PDB entry 8S9O | X-ray diffraction, 1.94 A resolution | chains A and B

== Chain A (and B) ==
Name: DNA cytosine-N4 methyltransferase
From: Adineta vaga
Notes: fragment: Methyltransferase domain; chain B of this document is another copy of the same molecule, construct and numbering; everything in this record applies to it too
Chain sequence (273 residues; each row starts with the number of its first residue):
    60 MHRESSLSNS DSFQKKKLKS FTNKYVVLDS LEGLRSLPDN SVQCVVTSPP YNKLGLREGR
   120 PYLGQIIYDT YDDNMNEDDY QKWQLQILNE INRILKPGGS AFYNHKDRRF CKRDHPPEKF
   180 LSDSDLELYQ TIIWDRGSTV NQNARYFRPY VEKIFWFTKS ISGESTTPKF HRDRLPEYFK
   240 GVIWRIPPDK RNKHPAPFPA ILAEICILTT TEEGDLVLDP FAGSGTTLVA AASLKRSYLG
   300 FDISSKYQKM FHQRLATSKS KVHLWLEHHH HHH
Not modelled in the structure: 60-66, 114-134, 167-173, 325-332 (chain B: 60-72, 113-133, 166-174, 326-332)
Small-molecule neighbours: sinefungin (SFG): Leu87, Asp88, Ser89, Ser107, Pro108, Pro109, Asn111, Lys112, Leu113, Trp142, Lys165, His253, Ala255, Pro256, Phe257, Pro279, Phe280, Ala281, Gly282, Ser283, Gly284, Thr285, Phe300, Asp301, Ile302, Ser303, Tyr306
From the paper describing this entry:
  - self-association interface (contacts with another copy of this molecule): Phe206
  - conformationally variable residues (order/disorder transition): Asn111 to Glu136, Asp166 to His174

== Interface between chain A and chain B ==
Residue-residue contacts (71):
  Pro175(A) - Ser181(B)
  Glu177(A) - Glu177(B)
  Tyr188(A) - Arg204(B)  hydrogen bond (side chain-backbone)
  Tyr188(A) - Tyr205(B)
  Gln189(A) - Tyr205(B)
  Gln189(A) - Phe206(B)  hydrogen bond (side chain-backbone)
  Ile191(A) - Phe206(B)  hydrophobic
  Ile192(A) - Ile192(B)  hydrophobic
  Asp194(A) - Ile242(B)
  Asp194(A) - Arg244(B)  salt bridge
  Gln201(A) - Arg231(B)  hydrogen bond (backbone-side chain)
  Asn202(A) - Arg231(B)  hydrogen bond (backbone-side chain)
  Ala203(A) - Phe229(B)
  Ala203(A) - Arg231(B)
  Arg204(A) - Tyr188(B)  hydrogen bond (backbone-side chain)
  Arg204(A) - Thr226(B)
  Arg204(A) - Phe229(B)
  Tyr205(A) - Tyr188(B)
  Tyr205(A) - Gln189(B)
  Tyr205(A) - Phe229(B)
  Tyr205(A) - Arg231(B)  hydrogen bond (backbone-side chain)
  Phe206(A) - Gln189(B)  hydrogen bond (backbone-side chain)
  Phe206(A) - Ile191(B)  hydrophobic
  Phe206(A) - Trp215(B)  hydrophobic
  Phe206(A) - Phe229(B)  hydrophobic
  Phe206(A) - Leu234(B)  hydrophobic
  Phe206(A) - Phe238(B)
  Phe206(A) - Lys239(B)
  Phe206(A) - Gly240(B)
  Phe206(A) - Val241(B)
  Phe206(A) - Trp243(B)  hydrophobic
  Arg207(A) - Arg231(B)
  Arg207(A) - Glu236(B)  salt bridge
  Arg207(A) - Lys239(B)  hydrogen bond (backbone-backbone)
  Arg207(A) - Gly240(B)
  Arg207(A) - Val241(B)  hydrogen bond (backbone-backbone)
  Tyr209(A) - Gly240(B)
  Tyr209(A) - Val241(B)
  Tyr209(A) - Ile242(B)  hydrogen bond (side chain-backbone)
  Val210(A) - Val241(B)  hydrophobic
  Val210(A) - Ile242(B)  hydrophobic
  Trp215(A) - Arg204(B)
  Trp215(A) - Tyr205(B)  hydrophobic
  Trp215(A) - Phe206(B)  hydrophobic
  Thr226(A) - Arg204(B)
  Phe229(A) - Ala203(B)
  Phe229(A) - Arg204(B)
  Phe229(A) - Tyr205(B)
  Phe229(A) - Phe206(B)  hydrophobic
  Arg231(A) - Gln201(B)  hydrogen bond (side chain-backbone)
  Arg231(A) - Asn202(B)  hydrogen bond (side chain-backbone)
  Arg231(A) - Ala203(B)
  Arg231(A) - Tyr205(B)  hydrogen bond (side chain-backbone)
  Arg231(A) - Phe206(B)
  Arg231(A) - Arg207(B)
  Leu234(A) - Phe206(B)  hydrophobic
  Glu236(A) - Arg207(B)  salt bridge
  Phe238(A) - Phe206(B)
  Lys239(A) - Phe206(B)
  Lys239(A) - Arg207(B)  hydrogen bond (backbone-backbone)
  Gly240(A) - Phe206(B)
  Gly240(A) - Arg207(B)
  Gly240(A) - Tyr209(B)
  Val241(A) - Phe206(B)
  Val241(A) - Arg207(B)  hydrogen bond (backbone-backbone)
  Val241(A) - Tyr209(B)
  Val241(A) - Val210(B)  hydrophobic
  Ile242(A) - Asp194(B)
  Ile242(A) - Tyr209(B)  hydrogen bond (backbone-side chain)
  Ile242(A) - Val210(B)  hydrophobic
  Trp243(A) - Phe206(B)  hydrophobic
Other interface residues (no listed pair), chain A (33 interface residues in all): His174, Lys178, Ser181, Pro208, Ile264
Other interface residues (no listed pair), chain B (34 interface residues in all): Pro175, Lys178, Pro208, Lys212, Ile264

== Summary ==
33 residues of chain A and 34 residues of chain B are in contact, with 16 hydrogen bonds and 3 salt bridges.
Polar pairs include Asp194(A)-Arg244(B), Arg207(A)-Glu236(B) and Tyr188(A)-Arg204(B). Bound to chain A:
sinefungin. The paper reports conformational variability at Asn111(A) and Asp166(A); a self-association
interface involving Phe206(A).
Both chains are DNA cytosine-N4 methyltransferase (Adineta vaga). Entry 8S9O (DNA cytosine-N4
methyltransferase (residues 61-324) from the Bdelloid rotifer Adineta vaga - P1 crystal form) was determined
by X-ray diffraction (same publication as 8S9M and 8S9N).
